Entry 5ODN (X-ray diffraction, 2.60 A resolution); this record covers chains C and D of the 16 polymer chains in the assembly.

== Chain C (and D) ==
Molecule: Single-stranded DNA-binding protein
Organism: Salinibacter ruber (strain DSM 13855 / M31)
Notes: chain D of this document is another copy of the same molecule, construct and numbering; everything in this record applies to it too
UniProtKB: Q2S565 (Q2S565_SALRD); numbering as in UniProt (aligned over 1-168)
Sequence (196 residues; each row starts with the number of its first residue; numbers below 1 keep their minus sign (Met-27 is residue -27)):
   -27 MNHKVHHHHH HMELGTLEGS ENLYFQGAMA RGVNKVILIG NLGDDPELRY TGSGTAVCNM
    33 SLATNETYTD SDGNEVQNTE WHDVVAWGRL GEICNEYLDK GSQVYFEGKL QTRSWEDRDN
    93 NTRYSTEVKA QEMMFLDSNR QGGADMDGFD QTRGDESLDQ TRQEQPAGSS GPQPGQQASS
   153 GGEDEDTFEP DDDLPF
Not modelled in the structure: -27 to -2, 40-47, 109-168 (chain D: -27 to -7, 40-48, 109-168)
Sequence notes: initiating methionine (-27); expression tag (-26 to 0)

== Chain C / chain D interface ==
Residue-residue contacts - 26 pairs, chain C then chain D:
  Ala0(C) with Ile65(D), hydrophobic
  Met1(C) with Tyr69(D), hydrophobic; Met105(D); Met106(D), hydrophobic; Phe107(D), hydrogen bond (side chain-backbone)
  Ala2(C) with Met105(D), hydrogen bond (backbone-backbone); Met106(D)
  Arg3(C) with Met106(D)
  Gly4(C) with Met106(D)
  Val5(C) with Tyr77(D), hydrophobic; Met106(D), hydrophobic
  Lys7(C) with Lys7(D); Glu79(D), salt bridge
  Arg61(C) with Tyr-4(D); Gln-2(D), hydrogen bond (side chain-backbone)
  Leu62(C) with Ala0(D)
  Ile65(C) with Met1(D), hydrophobic
  Tyr69(C) with Met1(D), hydrophobic
  Tyr77(C) with Val5(D), hydrophobic
  Glu79(C) with Lys7(D), salt bridge
  Met105(C) with Met1(D); Ala2(D), hydrogen bond (backbone-backbone)
  Met106(C) with Ala2(D); Arg3(D); Gly4(D)
  Phe107(C) with Met1(D), hydrophobic
Also at the interface, not in a pair above, chain C (18 interface residues in all): Gly-1, Glu104
Also at the interface, not in a pair above, chain D (21 interface residues in all): Gly-1, Ile9, Arg61, Leu62, Glu104

== In short ==
Chain C and chain D form an interface of 18 and 21 residues respectively, with 4 hydrogen bonds and 2 salt
bridges. Polar pairs include Lys7(C)-Glu79(D), Met1(C)-Phe107(D) and Arg61(C)-Gln-2(D).
Both chains are Single-stranded DNA-binding protein (Salinibacter ruber (strain DSM 13855 / M31)). Entry 5ODN
(Salinibacter ruber Single-Strand Binding protein) was determined by X-ray diffraction.
